PDB entry 3AZL | X-ray diffraction, 2.70 A resolution | chains C and I of the 10 polymer chains in the assembly

Chain C:
Protein: Histone H2A type 1-B/E
Source organism: Homo sapiens
UniProt: P04908 (H2A1B_HUMAN); residues 0-129 here correspond to UniProt positions 1-130 (UniProt number = residue number + 1)
Amino-acid sequence (133 residues; each row starts with the number of its first residue; numbers below 1 keep their minus sign (Gly-3 is residue -3)):
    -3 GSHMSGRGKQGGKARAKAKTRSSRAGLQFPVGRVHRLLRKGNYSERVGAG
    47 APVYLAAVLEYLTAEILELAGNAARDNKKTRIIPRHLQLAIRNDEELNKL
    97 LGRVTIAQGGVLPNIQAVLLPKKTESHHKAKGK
Not modelled in the structure: -3 to 10, 119-129
Sequence notes: expression tag (-3 to -1)
Curated features (UniProtKB/Swiss-Prot):
  - modified residue: Ser1 (N-acetylserine), Arg3 (Citrulline), Lys5 (N6-(2-hydroxyisobutyryl)lysine), Lys9 (N6-(2-hydroxyisobutyryl)lysine), Lys13 (N6-(beta-hydroxybutyryl)lysine), Lys36 (N6-(2-hydroxyisobutyryl)lysine), Lys74 (N6-(2-hydroxyisobutyryl)lysine), Lys75 (N6-(2-hydroxyisobutyryl)lysine), Lys95 (N6-(2-hydroxyisobutyryl)lysine), Gln104 (N5-methylglutamine), Lys118 (N6-(2-hydroxyisobutyryl)lysine), Lys119 (N6-crotonyllysine), Thr120 (Phosphothreonine), Lys125 (N6-crotonyllysine)
  - cross-link (Glycyl lysine isopeptide (Lys-Gly)): Lys13 (interchain with G-Cter in ubiquitin), Lys15 (interchain with G-Cter in ubiquitin), Lys119 (interchain with G-Cter in ubiquitin)

Chain I:
Molecule: 146-nt DNA strand
Sequence (146 nucleotides; row label = number of the first residue in the row):
     1 ATCAATATCCACCTGCAGATTCTACCAAAAGTGTATTTGGAAACTGCTCC
    51 ATCAAAAGGCATGTTCAGCTGAATTCAGCTGAACATGCCTTTTGATGGAG
   101 CAGTTTCCAAATACACTTTTGGTAGAATCTGCAGGTGGATATTGAT
Not modelled in the structure: 146
Ion coordination: Mn2+ site 1 near DG78 (its only coordinating residue here); Mn2+ site 2 near DG100 (its only coordinating residue here); Mn2+ site 3 near DG121 (its only coordinating residue here); Mn2+ site 4 near DA133 (its only coordinating residue here)

How chain C and chain I interact:
Pairs across the interface (19; chain C residue first):
  Arg11(C) - DA30(I)  base contact
  Arg11(C) - DG31(I)  hydrogen bond to the sugar
  Arg11(C) - DT32(I)  phosphate contact
  Ala12(C) - DG31(I)  phosphate contact
  Ala12(C) - DT32(I)  hydrogen bond to the phosphate
  Lys13(C) - DG31(I)  phosphate contact
  Ala14(C) - DA30(I)  phosphate contact
  Ala14(C) - DG31(I)  phosphate contact
  Lys15(C) - DA30(I)  sugar contact
  Lys15(C) - DG31(I)  hydrogen bond to the phosphate
  Thr16(C) - DA30(I)  phosphate contact
  Arg17(C) - DA30(I)  salt bridge to the phosphate
  Arg20(C) - DG31(I)  salt bridge to the phosphate
  Gly28(C) - DA29(I)  sugar contact
  Arg32(C) - DA29(I)  salt bridge to the phosphate
  Arg42(C) - DT37(I)  sugar contact
  Arg42(C) - DT38(I)  hydrogen bond to the sugar
  Lys74(C) - DA11(I)  salt bridge to the phosphate
  Arg77(C) - DA19(I)  sugar contact
Interface residues without a listed pair, chain C (14 interface residues in all): Arg29
Interface residues without a listed pair, chain I (9 interface residues in all): DA28

Overview:
14 residues of chain C and 9 residues of chain I are in contact, with 4 hydrogen bonds and 4 salt bridges.
Polar pairs include Arg11(C)-DG31(I), Arg42(C)-DT38(I) and Ala12(C)-DT32(I).
Here chain C is Histone H2A type 1-B/E (Homo sapiens) and chain I is a 146-nt DNA strand. Entry 3AZL (Crystal
Structure of Human Nucleosome Core Particle Containing H4K77Q mutation) was determined by X-ray diffraction
together with 3AYW, 3AZE, 3AZF, 3AZG, 3AZH, 3AZJ and 3 further entries from the same study.
